6UT8 - chains A and B of the 7 polymer chains in the assembly; structure by electron microscopy, 3.68 A resolution.

Chain A (and B):
Name: GTPase subunit of restriction endonuclease
Organism: Thermococcus gammatolerans
Notes: chain B of this document is another copy of the same molecule, construct and numbering; everything in this record applies to it too
Reference sequence: C5A3Z3 (C5A3Z3_THEGJ); numbering as in UniProt (aligned over 186-613)
Chain sequence (428 residues; numbered 186 to 613; the number before each row is that of its first residue):
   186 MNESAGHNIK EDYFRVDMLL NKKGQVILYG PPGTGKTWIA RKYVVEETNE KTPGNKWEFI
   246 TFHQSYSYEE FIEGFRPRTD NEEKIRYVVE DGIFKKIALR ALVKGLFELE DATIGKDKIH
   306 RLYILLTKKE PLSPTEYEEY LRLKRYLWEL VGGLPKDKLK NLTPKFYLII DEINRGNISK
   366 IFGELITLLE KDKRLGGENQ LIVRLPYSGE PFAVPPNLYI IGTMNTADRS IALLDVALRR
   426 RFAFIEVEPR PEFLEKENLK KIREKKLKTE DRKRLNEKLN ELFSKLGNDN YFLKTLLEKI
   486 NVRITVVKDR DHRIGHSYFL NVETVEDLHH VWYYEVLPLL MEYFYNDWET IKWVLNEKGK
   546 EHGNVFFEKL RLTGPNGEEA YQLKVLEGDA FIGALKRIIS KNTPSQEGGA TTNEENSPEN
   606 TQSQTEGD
Disordered / not traced: 186-194, 585-613 (chain B: 186-192, 585-613)
Bound ions: Mg2+: T222, D356 (together with GDP)
Ligand contacts: GDP (guanosine-5'-diphosphate): P216, P217, G218, T219, G220, K221, T222, W223, F438, I447, K450, K451, H501, S502, L505
What the authors report for this chain:
  - mutagenesis - R360A, R414A, D420A, R424A, E527A, Y530A: increased catalytic activity
  - mutagenesis - K221A, T222A, D356A, N410A, D413A, R425A, R426A: decreased catalytic activity
  - mutagenesis - W223A, D356A, R425A, R426A: decreased stability
  - mutagenesis - W223A: abolished catalytic activity
  - mutagenesis - N410A, D413A: abolished catalytic activity with McrBC 5-methylcytosine restriction system component
  - mutagenesis - E375A, D377A, K378A: unchanged catalytic activity

Interface between chain A and chain B:
Contacting residue pairs - 33 pairs, chain A then chain B:
  R226(A) - K378(B)
  R226(A) - N384(B)  hydrogen bond
  T246(A) - T372(B)
  H248(A) - S364(B)
  H248(A) - G368(B)
  S250(A) - S364(B)
  P262(A) - F260(B)  hydrophobic
  P262(A) - Y392(B)  hydrophobic
  T264(A) - F260(B)
  T264(A) - Y272(B)
  E267(A) - R271(B)
  E268(A) - Y272(B)
  I270(A) - F260(B)  hydrophobic
  I270(A) - Y272(B)  hydrophobic
  K314(A) - R389(B)
  E315(A) - R389(B)
  E315(A) - G394(B)
  E357(A) - R426(B)  salt bridge
  R360(A) - V421(B)
  Y503(A) - R425(B)
  H515(A) - L204(B)
  H515(A) - K207(B)  hydrogen bond
  Y519(A) - R200(B)
  E527(A) - R424(B)  salt bridge
  L557(A) - V487(B)  hydrophobic
  L557(A) - R488(B)
  L557(A) - V491(B)
  L557(A) - W538(B)  hydrophobic
  G559(A) - W538(B)
  P560(A) - E534(B)
  P560(A) - T535(B)
  E563(A) - V491(B)
  A565(A) - V491(B)
Interface residues without a listed pair, chain A (34 interface residues in all): T237, P238, F244, R261, R263, K269, D413, M526, L555, T558, Q567, L568
Interface residues without a listed pair, chain B (35 interface residues in all): N362, I371, Q385, L386, P391, A417, L418, T490, V492, R495, K543

Overview:
Chain A and chain B form an interface of 34 and 35 residues respectively, with 2 hydrogen bonds and 2 salt
bridges. Polar contacts include E357(A)-R426(B), E527(A)-R424(B) and R226(A)-N384(B). From the paper: K221A,
T222A and D356A of chain A, among others, reduce catalytic activity; R360A, R414A and D420A of chain A, among
others, increase catalytic activity; 17 substitutions were tested in all.
Chain A and chain B are both GTPase subunit of restriction endonuclease (Thermococcus gammatolerans); the
structure, Refined half-complex from tetradecameric assembly of Thermococcus gammatolerans McrB AAA+ hexamers
with bound McrC, was determined by electron microscopy, deposited together with 6UT3, 6UT4, 6UT5, 6UT6 and
6UT7.
